PDB entry 6RX5 | X-ray diffraction, 1.42 A resolution | chains A and B of the 4 polymer chains in the assembly

[Chain A (and B)]
Protein: Pteridine reductase
Organism: Trypanosoma brucei brucei
Notes: chain B of this document is another copy of the same molecule, construct and numbering; everything in this record applies to it too
Reference sequence: O76290 (O76290_TRYBB); numbering as in UniProt (aligned over 1-268)
Sequence (288 residues; numbered -19 to 268; the number before each row is that of its first residue; numbers below 1 keep their minus sign (Met-19 is residue -19)):
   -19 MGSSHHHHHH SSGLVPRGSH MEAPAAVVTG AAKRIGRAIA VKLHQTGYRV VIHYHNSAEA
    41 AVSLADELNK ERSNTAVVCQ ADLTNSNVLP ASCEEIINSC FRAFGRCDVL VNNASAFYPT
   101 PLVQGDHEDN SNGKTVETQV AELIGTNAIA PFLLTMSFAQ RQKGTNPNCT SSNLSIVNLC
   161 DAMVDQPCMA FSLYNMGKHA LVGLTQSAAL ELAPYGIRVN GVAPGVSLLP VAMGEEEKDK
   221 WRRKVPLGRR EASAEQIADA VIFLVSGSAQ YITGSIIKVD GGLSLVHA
Not modelled in the structure: -19 to 1, 105-113 (chain B: -19 to 1, 104-113, 143-152)
Differences from the reference sequence: initiating methionine (-19); expression tag (-18 to 0)
Ligand contacts:
  - FE1 (methyl 1-(4-{[(2,4-diaminopteridin-6-yl)methyl](methyl)amino}benzoyl)piperidine-4-carboxylate): Arg14, Ser95, Ala96, Phe97, Pro99, Asp161, Cys168, Phe171, Tyr174, Gly205, Val206, Leu208, Leu209, Pro210, Met213, Glu217, Trp221
  - NADP (NAP; NADP nicotinamide-adenine-dinucleotide phosphate): Gly10, Lys13, Arg14, Ile15, Gly16, His33, Tyr34, His35, Asn36, Ser37, Ala61, Asp62, Leu63, Thr64, Asn93, Ala94, Ser95, Ala96, Thr126, Asn127, Leu159, Cys160, Asp161, Tyr174, Lys178, Pro204, Gly205, Val206, Ser207, Leu208

[Chain A / chain B interface]
Residue-residue contacts - 58 pairs, chain A then chain B:
  Gln186(A) - Leu265(B)
  Leu190(A) - Pro226(B)  hydrophobic
  Leu190(A) - Gly262(B)
  Leu190(A) - Leu265(B)
  Leu190(A) - Val266(B)  hydrophobic
  Ala193(A) - Pro226(B)
  Ala193(A) - Leu227(B)
  Arg198(A) - Leu227(B)
  Val206(A) - Tyr251(B)  hydrogen bond (backbone-side chain)
  Val225(A) - Tyr251(B)
  Pro226(A) - Leu190(B)  hydrophobic
  Pro226(A) - Ala193(B)
  Leu227(A) - Ala193(B)
  Leu227(A) - Arg198(B)
  Leu227(A) - Gln250(B)
  Leu227(A) - Tyr251(B)
  Arg230(A) - Tyr251(B)  hydrogen bond (backbone-side chain)
  Glu231(A) - Tyr251(B)
  Ala232(A) - Tyr251(B)  hydrogen bond (backbone-side chain)
  Gln236(A) - Tyr251(B)
  Asp239(A) - Ser248(B)
  Phe243(A) - Phe243(B)  hydrophobic
  Ser248(A) - Asp239(B)
  Gln250(A) - Leu227(B)
  Tyr251(A) - Val206(B)  hydrogen bond (side chain-backbone)
  Tyr251(A) - Val225(B)
  Tyr251(A) - Leu227(B)
  Tyr251(A) - Arg230(B)  hydrogen bond (side chain-backbone)
  Tyr251(A) - Glu231(B)
  Tyr251(A) - Ala232(B)  hydrogen bond (side chain-backbone)
  Tyr251(A) - Gln236(B)
  Tyr251(A) - Val259(B)
  Tyr251(A) - Asp260(B)
  Tyr251(A) - Gly261(B)  hydrogen bond (backbone-backbone)
  Ile252(A) - Lys258(B)
  Thr253(A) - Asp260(B)
  Thr253(A) - Gly261(B)
  Thr253(A) - Gly262(B)
  Gly254(A) - Lys258(B)  hydrogen bond (backbone-side chain)
  Gly254(A) - Leu265(B)
  Ser255(A) - Lys258(B)  hydrogen bond (side chain-backbone)
  Ile257(A) - Ile252(B)  hydrophobic
  Ile257(A) - Ile257(B)  hydrophobic
  Lys258(A) - Ile252(B)
  Lys258(A) - Gly254(B)  hydrogen bond (side chain-backbone)
  Lys258(A) - Ser255(B)  hydrogen bond (backbone-side chain)
  Val259(A) - Tyr251(B)
  Val259(A) - Ile252(B)  hydrophobic
  Asp260(A) - Tyr251(B)
  Asp260(A) - Thr253(B)
  Gly261(A) - Tyr251(B)  hydrogen bond (backbone-backbone)
  Gly261(A) - Thr253(B)
  Gly262(A) - Thr253(B)
  Leu265(A) - Gln186(B)
  Leu265(A) - Ala189(B)  hydrophobic
  Leu265(A) - Leu190(B)
  Leu265(A) - Gly254(B)
  Val266(A) - Leu190(B)  hydrophobic
Interface residues without a listed pair, chain A (33 interface residues in all): Ala189, Pro194, Ala240, Gly247
Interface residues without a listed pair, chain B (33 interface residues in all): Pro194, Ala240, Gly247

[In short]
The chain A/chain B interface involves 33 residues from each chain; the contacts include 12 hydrogen bonds.
Among the polar pairs are Val206(A)-Tyr251(B), Arg230(A)-Tyr251(B) and Ala232(A)-Tyr251(B). Bound to chain A:
NADP and compound FE1.
Chain A and chain B are both Pteridine reductase (Trypanosoma brucei brucei); the structure, Trypanosoma
brucei PTR1 (TbPTR1) in complex with inhibitor 1 (NMT-C0003), was determined by X-ray diffraction together
with 6RX0, 6RX6 and 6RXC from the same study.
